1K8A - chains A and U of the 30 polymer chains in the assembly; structure by X-ray diffraction, 3.00 A resolution.

== Chain A ==
Molecule: 23S RRNA
Source organism: Haloarcula marismortui
Sequence (2922 nucleotides; numbered 2 to 2923; the number before each row is that of its first residue):
     2 UUGGCUACUA UGCCAGCUGG UGGAUUGCUC GGCUCAGGCG CUGAUGAAGG ACGUGCCAAG
    62 CUGCGAUAAG CCAUGGGGAG CCGCACGGAG GCGAAGAACC AUGGAUUUCC GAAUGAGAAU
   122 CUCUCUAACA AUUGCUUCGC GCAAUGAGGA ACCCCGAGAA CUGAAACAUC UCAGUAUCGG
   182 GAGGAACAGA AAACGCAAUG UGAUGUCGUU AGUAACCGCG AGUGAACGCG AUACAGCCCA
   242 AACCGAAGCC CUCACGGGCA AUGUGGUGUC AGGGCUACCU CUCAUCAGCC GACCGUCUCG
   302 ACGAAGUCUC UUGGAACAGA GCGUGAUACA GGGUGACAAC CCCGUACUCG AGACCAGUAC
   362 GACGUGCGGU AGUGCCAGAG UAGCGGGGGU UGGAUAUCCC UCGCGAAUAA CGCAGGCAUC
   422 GACUGCGAAG GCUAAACACA ACCUGAGACC GAUAGUGAAC AAGUAGUGUG AACGAACGCU
   482 GCAAAGUACC CUCAGAAGGG AGGCGAAAUA GAGCAUGAAA UCAGUUGGCG AUCGAGCGAC
   542 AGGGCAUACA AGGUCCCUCG ACGAAUGACC GACGCGCGAG CGUCCAGUAA GACUCACGGG
   602 AAGCCGAUGU UCUGUCGUAC GUUUUGAAAA ACGAGCCAGG GAGUGUGUCU GCAUGGCAAG
   662 UCUAACCGGA GUAUCCGGGG AGGCACAGGG AAACCGACAU GGCCGCAGGG CUUUGCCCGA
   722 GGGCCGCCGU CUUCAAGGGC GGGGAGCCAU GUGGACACGA CCCGAAUCCG GACGAUCUAC
   782 GCAUGGACAA GAUGAAGCGU GCCGAAAGGC ACGUGGAAGU CUGUUAGAGU UGGUGUCCUA
   842 CAAUACCCUC UCGUGAUCUA UGUGUAGGGG UGAAAGGCCC AUCGAGUCCG GCAACAGCUG
   902 GUUCCAAUCG AAACAUGUCG AAGCAUGACC UCCGCCGAGG UAGUCUGUGA GGUAGAGCGA
   962 CCGAUUGGUG UGUCCGCCUC CGAGAGGAGU CGGCACACCU GUCAAACUCC AAACUUACAG
  1022 ACGCCGUUUG ACGCGGGGAU UCCGGUGCGC GGGGUAAGCC UGUGUACCAG GAGGGGAACA
  1082 ACCCAGAGAU AGGUUAAGGU CCCCAAGUGU GGAUUAAGUG UAAUCCUCUG AAGGUGGUCU
  1142 CGAGCCCUAG ACAGCCGGGA GGUGAGCUUA GAAGCAGCUA CCCUCUAAGA AAAGCGUAAC
  1202 AGCUUACCGG CCGAGGUUUG AGGCGCCCAA AAUGAUCGGG ACUCAAAUCC ACCACCGAGA
  1262 CCUGUCCGUA CCACUCAUAC UGGUAAUCGA GUAGAUUGGC GCUCUAAUUG GAUGGAAGUA
  1322 GGGGUGAAAA CUCCUAUGGA CCGAUUAGUG ACGAAAAUCC UGGCCAUAGU AGCAGCGAUA
  1382 GUCGGGUGAG AACCCCGACG GCCUAAUGGA UAAGGGUUCC UCAGCACUGC UGAUCAGCUG
  1442 AGGGUUAGCC GGUCCUAAGU CAUACCGCAA CUCGACUAUG ACGAAAUGGG AAACGGGUUA
  1502 AUAUUCCCGU GCCACUAUGC AGUGAAAGUU GACGCCCUGG GGUCGAUCAC GCUGGGCAUU
  1562 CGCCCAGUCG AACCGUCCAA CUCCGUGGAA GCCGUAAUGG CAGGAAGCGG ACGAACGGCG
  1622 GCAUAGGGAA ACGUGAUUCA ACCUGGGGCC CAUGAAAAGA CGAGCAUAGU GUCCGUACCG
  1682 AGAACCGACA CAGGUGUCCA UGGCGGCGAA AGCCAAGGCC UGUCGGGAGC AACCAACGUU
  1742 AGGGAAUUCG GCAAGUUAGU CCCGUACCUU CGGAAGAAGG GAUGCCUGCU CCGGAACGGA
  1802 GCAGGUCGCA GUGACUCGGA AGCUCGGACU GUCUAGUAAC AACAUAGGUG ACCGCAAAUC
  1862 CGCAAGGACU CGUACGGUCA CUGAAUCCUG CCCAGUGCAG GUAUCUGAAC ACCUCGUACA
  1922 AGAGGACGAA GGACCUGUCA ACGGCGGGGG UAACUAUGAC CCUCUUAAGG UAGCGUAGUA
  1982 CCUUGCCGCA UCAGUAGCGG CUUGCAUGAA UGGAUUAACC AGAGCUUCAC UGUCCCAACG
  2042 UUGGGCCCGG UGAACUGUAC AUUCCAGUGC GGAGUCUGGA GACACCCAGG GGGAAGCGAA
  2102 GACCCUAUGG AGCUUUACUG CAGGCUGUCG CUGAGACGUG GUCGCCGAUG UGCAGCAUAG
  2162 GUAGGAGACA CUACACAGGU ACCCGCGCUA GCGGGCCACC GAGUCAACAG UGAAAUACUA
  2222 CCCGUCGGUG ACUGCGACUC UCACUCCGGG AGGAGGACAC CGAUAGCCGG GCAGUUUGAC
  2282 UGGGGCGGUA CGCGCUCGAA AAGAUAUCGA GCGCGCCCUA UGGCUAUCUC AGCCGGGACA
  2342 GAGACCCGGC GAAGAGUGCA AGAGCAAAAG AUAGCUUGAC AGUGUUCUUC CCAACGAGGA
  2402 ACGCUGACGC GAAAGCGUGG UCUAGCGAAC CAAUUAGCCU GCUUGAUGCG GGCAAUUGAU
  2462 GACAGAAAAG CUACCCUAGG GAUAACAGAG UCGUCACUCG CAAGAGCACA UAUCGACCGA
  2522 GUGGCUUGCU ACCUCGAUGU CGGUUCCCUC CAUCCUGCCC GUGCAGAAGC GGGCAAGGGU
  2582 GAGGUUGUUC GCCUAUUAAA GGAGGUCGUG AGCUGGGUUU AGACCGUCGU GAGACAGGUC
  2642 GGCUGCUAUC UACUGGGUGU GUAAUGGUGU CUGACAAGAA CGACCGUAUA GUACGAGAGG
  2702 AACUACGGUU GGUGGCCACU GGUGUACCGG UUGUUCGAGA GAGCACGUGC CGGGUAGCCA
  2762 CGCCACACGG GGUAAGAGCU GAACGCAUCU AAGCUCGAAA CCCACUUGGA AAAGAGACAC
  2822 CGCCGAGGUC CCGCGUACAA GACGCGGUCG AUAGACUCGG GGUGUGCGCG UCGAGGUAAC
  2882 GAGACGUUAA GCCCACGAGC ACUAACAGAC CAAAGCCAUC AU
Unresolved in the structure: 2-9, 126-127, 715, 971-998, 1560, 1952-1963, 2137-2236, 2339-2343, 2665-2666, 2915-2923
Covalent attachments: carbomycin a (CAI) linked to A2103
Sequence notes: conflict C560 (U3155 in 3377779)
Bound ions: Mg2+ site 1 near G28 (its only coordinating residue here); Na+ site 1: C40, G41; Na+ site 2: G56, A59, G61; Na+ site 3: G66, U107, U108; Mg2+ site 2 near U115 (its only coordinating residue here); Na+ site 4: C141, G142; Na+ site 5 near U146 (its only coordinating residue here); Mg2+ site 3: C162, U2276; K+ site 1: C162, U163, U172; Mg2+ site 4: A165, A167, C168; Na+ site 6: A165, A166, A167; Mg2+ site 5: A166, G219; 57 more Na+ sites not listed; 98 more Mg2+ sites not listed; 1 more K+ sites not listed
Residues lining bound ligands: carbomycin a (CAI): G2099, A2100, G2102, A2486, C2487, A2538, G2540, U2541, C2644, G2646

== Chain U ==
Name: Ribosomal protein L24
Source organism: Haloarcula marismortui
UniProtKB: P10972 (RL24_HALMA); residue numbers follow UniProt; this construct covers 1-119
Chain sequence (119 residues; each row starts with the number of its first residue):
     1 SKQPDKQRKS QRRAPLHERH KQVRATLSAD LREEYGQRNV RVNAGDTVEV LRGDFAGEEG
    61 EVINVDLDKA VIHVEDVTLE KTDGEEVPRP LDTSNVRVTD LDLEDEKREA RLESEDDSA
Bound ions: Mg2+: Gln37, Arg111, Leu112, Ser114, Asp117; Na+: Ser94, Asn95 (shared with U308(A), U335(A), C342(A) of chain A)

== Chain A / chain U interface ==
Residue-residue contacts - 107 pairs, chain A then chain U:
  U30(A) - Asp5(U)  hydrogen bond to the sugar
  U30(A) - Arg8(U)  salt bridge to the phosphate
  C31(A) - Asp5(U)  phosphate contact
  C31(A) - Arg8(U)  salt bridge to the phosphate
  C31(A) - Arg12(U)  salt bridge to the phosphate
  C31(A) - Arg13(U)  hydrogen bond to the phosphate
  G32(A) - Lys9(U)  salt bridge to the phosphate
  G32(A) - Arg13(U)  salt bridge to the phosphate
  G77(A) - His17(U)  base contact
  G79(A) - His20(U)  sugar contact
  G79(A) - Arg41(U)  phosphate contact
  G79(A) - Lys107(U)  hydrogen bond to the base
  G79(A) - Arg111(U)  salt bridge to the phosphate
  A80(A) - Arg41(U)  sugar contact
  A80(A) - Asn43(U)  hydrogen bond to the phosphate
  A80(A) - Arg111(U)  salt bridge to the phosphate
  G81(A) - Arg41(U)  salt bridge to the phosphate
  G81(A) - Asn43(U)  phosphate contact
  G81(A) - Ala44(U)  hydrogen bond to the phosphate
  G81(A) - Val65(U)  sugar contact
  G81(A) - Leu67(U)  phosphate contact
  C82(A) - Leu16(U)  phosphate contact
  C82(A) - Val65(U)  phosphate contact
  C82(A) - Asp66(U)  phosphate contact
  C82(A) - Leu67(U)  hydrogen bond to the phosphate
  C85(A) - Asp68(U)  phosphate contact
  C87(A) - Lys69(U)  hydrogen bond to the base
  G97(A) - Asp105(U)  hydrogen bond to the base
  G97(A) - Lys107(U)  base contact
  A99(A) - Leu16(U)  sugar contact
  A99(A) - His17(U)  base contact
  A99(A) - His20(U)  hydrogen bond to the base
  C100(A) - Pro15(U)  sugar contact
  C100(A) - Leu16(U)  sugar contact
  C100(A) - His17(U)  hydrogen bond to the sugar
  C101(A) - Pro15(U)  sugar contact
  C101(A) - His17(U)  sugar contact
  C303(A) - Asp116(U)  sugar contact
  C303(A) - Asp117(U)  phosphate contact
  C303(A) - Ser118(U)  phosphate contact
  G304(A) - Ser118(U)  phosphate contact
  A306(A) - Arg38(U)  salt bridge to the phosphate
  G307(A) - Arg32(U)  salt bridge to the phosphate
  G307(A) - Arg38(U)  salt bridge to the phosphate
  U308(A) - Arg32(U)  salt bridge to the phosphate
  U308(A) - Arg38(U)  salt bridge to the phosphate
  U308(A) - Arg52(U)  hydrogen bond to the base
  U308(A) - Ser94(U)  base contact
  U308(A) - Asn95(U)  base contact
  U308(A) - Arg97(U)  salt bridge to the phosphate
  C309(A) - Arg97(U)  salt bridge to the phosphate
  G315(A) - Asp54(U)  hydrogen bond to the sugar
  A316(A) - Arg52(U)  phosphate contact
  A316(A) - Asp54(U)  sugar contact
  A317(A) - Arg52(U)  phosphate contact
  C318(A) - Arg52(U)  salt bridge to the phosphate
  A331(A) - Ser1(U)  base contact
  A331(A) - Gln7(U)  base contact
  G332(A) - Lys2(U)  hydrogen bond to the sugar
  G332(A) - Gln3(U)  sugar contact
  G332(A) - Pro4(U)  sugar contact
  G332(A) - Gln7(U)  hydrogen bond to the base
  G333(A) - Pro4(U)  sugar contact
  G333(A) - Gln7(U)  sugar contact
  G333(A) - Arg8(U)  hydrogen bond to the phosphate
  G333(A) - Gln11(U)  hydrogen bond to the sugar
  G334(A) - Arg8(U)  salt bridge to the phosphate
  G334(A) - Gln11(U)  sugar contact
  G334(A) - Ser94(U)  hydrogen bond to the base
  U335(A) - Asp92(U)  sugar contact
  U335(A) - Asn95(U)  hydrogen bond to the sugar
  G336(A) - Gly53(U)  base contact
  G336(A) - Asp54(U)  hydrogen bond to the base
  G336(A) - Arg89(U)  base contact
  G336(A) - Asn95(U)  hydrogen bond to the phosphate
  C342(A) - Thr26(U)  phosphate contact
  C342(A) - Ser94(U)  hydrogen bond to the base
  C343(A) - Lys21(U)  hydrogen bond to the sugar
  C343(A) - Arg24(U)  sugar contact
  C343(A) - Thr26(U)  hydrogen bond to the phosphate
  C343(A) - Arg38(U)  phosphate contact
  C343(A) - Asn39(U)  phosphate contact
  C344(A) - Lys21(U)  sugar contact
  C344(A) - Arg24(U)  salt bridge to the phosphate
  C344(A) - Asn39(U)  hydrogen bond to the phosphate
  G345(A) - Lys21(U)  salt bridge to the phosphate
  G446(A) - Ser1(U)  phosphate contact
  G446(A) - Lys6(U)  salt bridge to the phosphate
  A447(A) - Ser1(U)  phosphate contact
  A447(A) - Lys2(U)  hydrogen bond to the phosphate
  A447(A) - Gln3(U)  phosphate contact
  G448(A) - Lys2(U)  salt bridge to the phosphate
  G448(A) - Gln3(U)  hydrogen bond to the base
  C483(A) - Arg89(U)  hydrogen bond to the base
  A484(A) - Leu79(U)  sugar contact
  A484(A) - Arg89(U)  hydrogen bond to the sugar
  A484(A) - Pro90(U)  sugar contact
  A485(A) - Pro90(U)  phosphate contact
  A486(A) - Leu79(U)  sugar contact
  A486(A) - Glu80(U)  hydrogen bond to the sugar
  A486(A) - Lys81(U)  salt bridge to the phosphate
  A486(A) - Val87(U)  phosphate contact
  G487(A) - Lys81(U)  phosphate contact
  G487(A) - Thr82(U)  hydrogen bond to the phosphate
  U488(A) - Thr82(U)  sugar contact
  A489(A) - Thr82(U)  base contact
  A489(A) - Asp83(U)  sugar contact
Interface residues without a listed pair, chain A (50 interface residues in all): G78, C83, A95, A302, G452, G504
Interface residues without a listed pair, chain U (56 interface residues in all): Ala25, Val42, Leu51, Glu106, Arg108

== Summary ==
50 residues of chain A face 56 of chain U across their interface; the contacts include 30 hydrogen bonds and
22 salt bridges. Polar pairs include G79(A)-Lys107(U), C87(A)-Lys69(U) and G97(A)-Asp105(U). Carbomycin a is
covalently linked to A2103(A).
Here chain A is 23S RRNA and chain U is Ribosomal protein L24, both from Haloarcula marismortui. Entry 1K8A
(Co-crystal structure of Carbomycin A bound to the 50S ribosomal subunit of Haloarcula marismortui) was
determined by X-ray diffraction (same publication as 1K9M, 1KD1 and 1M1K).
